Entry 1BSK (X-ray diffraction, 3.00 A resolution); this record covers chain A.

== Chain A ==
Molecule: Protein (PEPTIDE deformylase)
Organism: Escherichia coli
Notes: EC 3.5.1.27
UniProt: P0A6K3 (DEF_ECOLI); residues 1-168 here correspond to UniProt positions 2-169 (UniProt number = residue number + 1)
Amino-acid sequence (168 residues; row label = number of the first residue in the row):
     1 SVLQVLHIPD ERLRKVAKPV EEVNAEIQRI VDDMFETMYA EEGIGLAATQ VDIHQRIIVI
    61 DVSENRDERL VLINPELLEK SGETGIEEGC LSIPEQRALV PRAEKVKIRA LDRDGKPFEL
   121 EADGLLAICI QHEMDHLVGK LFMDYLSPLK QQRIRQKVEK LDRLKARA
Not modelled in the structure: 167-168
Swiss-Prot annotation at these positions:
  - active site: Glu-133
  - binding site (Fe cation): Cys-90, His-132, His-136
Bound ions: Zn2+: Cys-90, His-132, His-136 (together with MLN)
Ligand contacts: MLN ((S)-2-(phosphonoxy)caproyl-L-leucyl-P-nitroanilide): Glu-41, Glu-42, Gly-43, Ile-44, Gly-45, Leu-46, Gln-50, Ile-86, Glu-87, Glu-88, Gly-89, Cys-90, Leu-91, Arg-97, Leu-125, Cys-129, His-132, Glu-133, His-136

== Summary ==
Ligands of chain A: compound MLN. Cys-90, His-132 and His-136 form the Zn2+ site. From UniProt: active-site
residue Glu-133 and 3 Fe cation-binding residues.
Chain A is Protein (PEPTIDE deformylase) (Escherichia coli); the structure, Zinc deformylase inhibitor complex
from e.coli, was determined by X-ray diffraction, deposited together with 1BSJ.
